PDB entry 6L8E | X-ray diffraction, 2.35 A resolution | chains D and G of the 8 polymer chains in the assembly

== Chain D ==
Protein: YefM Antitoxin
Organism: Staphylococcus aureus subsp. aureus NCTC 8325
UniProtKB: Q2G285 (Q2G285_STAA8); residues 1-83 here = UniProt positions 1-83
Sequence (83 residues; row label = number of the first residue in the row):
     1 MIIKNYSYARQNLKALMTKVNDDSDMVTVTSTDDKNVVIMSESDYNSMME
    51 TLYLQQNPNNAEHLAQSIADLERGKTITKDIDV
Unresolved in the structure: 56-83
What the authors report for this chain:
  - binding site for the 26-nt DNA strand (chain G): Asn5, Tyr6, Ser7, Arg10, Gln11, Lys14, Thr32
  - mutagenesis - N5A/K14A/T32A, Y6A, Y6A/S7A, S7A, R10A, R10A/Q11A, Q11A: decreased binding to the 26-nt DNA strand (chain G)
  - specificity-determining residues: Arg10, Gln11
  - mutagenesis - N5A/K14A/T32A, Y6A, Y6A/S7A, S7A, R10A, R10A/Q11A, Q11A: decreased binding to promoter DNA

== Chain G ==
Molecule: 26-nt DNA strand
Sequence (26 nucleotides; row label = number of the first residue in the row):
     1 TTATTGTACAGATATTTGTACAATTG
Unresolved in the structure: 1, 25-26

== Chain D / chain G interface ==
Residue-residue contacts (15; chain D residue first):
  Asn5(D) - DT15(G)  hydrogen bond to the phosphate
  Asn5(D) - DT16(G)  phosphate contact
  Tyr6(D) - DT16(G)  hydrogen bond to the phosphate
  Tyr6(D) - DT17(G)  base contact
  Tyr6(D) - DG18(G)  phosphate contact
  Ser7(D) - DT15(G)  sugar contact
  Ser7(D) - DT16(G)  hydrogen bond to the phosphate
  Ser7(D) - DT17(G)  base contact
  Arg10(D) - DT17(G)  base contact
  Arg10(D) - DG18(G)  hydrogen bond to the base
  Arg10(D) - DT19(G)  hydrogen bond to the base
  Thr30(D) - DT16(G)  phosphate contact
  Thr32(D) - DT16(G)  sugar contact
  Thr32(D) - DT17(G)  phosphate contact
  Asp33(D) - DT17(G)  phosphate contact
Also at the interface, not in a pair above, chain D (8 interface residues in all): Ser31

== In short ==
Chain D and chain G form an interface of 8 and 5 residues respectively; the contacts include 5 hydrogen bonds.
Among the polar pairs are Arg10(D)-DG18(G), Arg10(D)-DT19(G) and Asn5(D)-DT15(G). From the paper: a binding
site for the 26-nt DNA strand (chain G) at Asn5(D), Tyr6(D) and Ser7(D) among others; N5A/K14A/T32A, Y6A and
Y6A/S7A of chain D, among others, reduce binding to the 26-nt DNA strand (chain G); 7 substitutions were
tested in all.
Chain D is YefM Antitoxin (Staphylococcus aureus subsp. aureus NCTC 8325) and chain G is a 26-nt DNA strand;
the structure, Crystal structure of heterohexameric YoeB-YefM complex bound to 26bp-DNA, was determined by
X-ray diffraction (same publication as 7CUA and 6L8F).
